Entry 2D5J (X-ray diffraction, 1.60 A resolution); this record covers chain A.

Chain A:
Name: unsaturated glucuronyl hydrolase
From: Bacillus sp
Notes: EC 3.2.1.-
UniProt: Q9RC92 (UGL_BACGL); numbering as in UniProt (aligned over 1-377)
Sequence (377 residues; numbered 1 to 377; the number before each row is that of its first residue):
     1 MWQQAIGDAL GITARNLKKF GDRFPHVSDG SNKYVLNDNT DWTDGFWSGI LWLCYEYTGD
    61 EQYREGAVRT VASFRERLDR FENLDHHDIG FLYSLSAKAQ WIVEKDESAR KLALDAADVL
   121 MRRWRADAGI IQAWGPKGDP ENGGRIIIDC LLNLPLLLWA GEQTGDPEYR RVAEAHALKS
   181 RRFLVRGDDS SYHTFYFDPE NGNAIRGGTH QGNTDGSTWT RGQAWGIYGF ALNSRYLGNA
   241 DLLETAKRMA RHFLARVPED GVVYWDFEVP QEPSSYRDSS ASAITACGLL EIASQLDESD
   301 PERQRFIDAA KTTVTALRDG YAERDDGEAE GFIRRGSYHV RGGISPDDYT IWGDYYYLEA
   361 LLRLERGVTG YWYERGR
UniProt features mapped onto this chain:
  - active site: Asp88 (Nucleophile), Asp149 (Proton donor)
  - mutagenesis: Asp88 (D88N: No activity, but no significant conformational change), Asp149 (D149N: Large decrease in activity, but no significant conformational change), His339 (H339S: Shows higher affinity for unsaturated chondroitin disaccharide sulfated at C-6 position of GalNAc residue (delta6S)), Gly342 (G342S: Shows higher affinity for unsaturated chondroitin disaccharide sulfated at C-6 position of GalNAc residue (delta6S)), Ile344 (I344K: Shows higher affinity for unsaturated chondroitin disaccharide sulfated at C-6 position of GalNAc residue (delta6S))

Overview:
Curated annotation (UniProt) lists active-site residues Asp88 and Asp149 and 5 mutagenesis sites.
Chain A is unsaturated glucuronyl hydrolase (Bacillus sp); the structure, Unsaturated Glucuronyl Hydrolase
Triggers Hydration of Vinyl Ether Group but not of Glycosidic Bond, was determined by X-ray diffraction (same
publication as 2AHF and 2AHG).
